PDB entry 3MUD | X-ray diffraction, 2.20 A resolution | chains A and C of the 4 polymer chains in the assembly

== Chain A ==
Protein: DNA repair protein XRCC4, Tropomyosin alpha-1 chain
Source organism: Homo sapiens
Reference sequence: chimeric construct of Q13426, P04268: residues 2-249 from Q13426 (XRCC4_HUMAN), isoform Q13426-2 positions 2-137 (offset varies); residues 250-284 from P04268 positions 250-284 (same numbers)
Amino-acid sequence (175 residues; row label = number of the first residue in the row; note: 113 numbers in that range are skipped by the numbering (no residue carries them; nothing is unmodelled there); numbers below 1 keep their minus sign (Gly-3 is residue -3)):
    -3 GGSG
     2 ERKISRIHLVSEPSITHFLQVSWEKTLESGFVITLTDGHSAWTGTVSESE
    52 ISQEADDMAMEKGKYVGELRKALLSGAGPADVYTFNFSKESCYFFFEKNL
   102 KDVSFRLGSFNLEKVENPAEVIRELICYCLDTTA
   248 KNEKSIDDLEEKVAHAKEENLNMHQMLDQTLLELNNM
Unresolved in the structure: -3 to -2
Sequence notes: expression tag (-3 to 0); engineered mutation Thr134 (Ile in Q13426); conflict Lys248 (Glu136 in Q13426)
Curated features (UniProtKB/Swiss-Prot):
  - modified residue: Ser53 (Phosphoserine)

== Chain C ==
Protein: Tropomyosin alpha-1 chain, Microtubule-associated protein RP/EB family member 1
Source organism: Homo sapiens
Reference sequence: chimeric construct of P09493, Q15691: residues 1-29 from P09493 (TPM1_HUMAN), isoform P09493-3 positions 1-29 (same numbers); residues 215-257 from Q15691 positions 215-257 (same numbers)
Amino-acid sequence (75 residues; row label = number of the first residue in the row; note: 185 numbers in that range are skipped by the numbering (no residue carries them; nothing is unmodelled there); numbers below 1 keep their minus sign (Gly-2 is residue -2)):
    -2 GASMDAIKKKMQMLKLDKENALDRAEQAEADK
   215 DFYFGKLRNIELICQENEGENDPVLQRIVDILYATDEGFVIPD
Unresolved in the structure: 224-257
Sequence notes: expression tag (-2 to 0)
Curated features (UniProtKB/Swiss-Prot):
  - region: Lys220 to Ile242 (APC-binding), Glu232 to Ile255 (Interaction with SKA1)
  - modified residue: Met1 (N-acetylmethionine), Lys220 (N6-acetyllysine)

== Chain A / chain C interface ==
Pairs across the interface (11):
  Leu274(A) with Ser0(C); Ile4(C)
  Asp275(A) with Ser0(C)
  Thr277(A) with Ile4(C)
  Leu278(A) with Ala3(C), hydrophobic
  Leu281(A) with Ile4(C), hydrophobic; Lys7(C), hydrogen bond (backbone-side chain); Met8(C), hydrophobic; Leu11(C), hydrophobic
  Asn282(A) with Lys7(C)
  Met284(A) with Leu11(C)
Also at the interface, not in a pair above, chain C (8 interface residues in all): Gly-2, Met1

== Overview ==
7 residues of chain A face 8 of chain C across their interface, with 1 hydrogen bond. The hydrogen-bonded pair
is Leu281(A)-Lys7(C).
Here chain A is DNA repair protein XRCC4, Tropomyosin alpha-1 chain and chain C is Tropomyosin alpha-1 chain,
Microtubule-associated protein RP/EB family member 1, both from Homo sapiens. Entry 3MUD (Structure of the
Tropomyosin Overlap Complex from Chicken Smooth Muscle) was determined by X-ray diffraction (same publication
as 3MTU).
